7AHX - chains A and T of the 4 polymer chains in the assembly; structure by X-ray diffraction, 2.73 A resolution.

== Chain A ==
Protein: Gag-Pol polyprotein
Organism: Human immunodeficiency virus type 1 BH10
Notes: EC 3.4.23.16, 2.7.7.49, 2.7.7.7, 3.1.26.13, 3.1.13.2, 2.7.7.-, 3.1.-.-
Reference sequence: P03366 (POL_HV1B1); residues 1-554 here correspond to UniProt positions 600-1153 (UniProt number = residue number + 599)
Amino-acid sequence (556 residues; row label = number of the first residue in the row; numbers below 1 keep their minus sign (Met-1 is residue -1)):
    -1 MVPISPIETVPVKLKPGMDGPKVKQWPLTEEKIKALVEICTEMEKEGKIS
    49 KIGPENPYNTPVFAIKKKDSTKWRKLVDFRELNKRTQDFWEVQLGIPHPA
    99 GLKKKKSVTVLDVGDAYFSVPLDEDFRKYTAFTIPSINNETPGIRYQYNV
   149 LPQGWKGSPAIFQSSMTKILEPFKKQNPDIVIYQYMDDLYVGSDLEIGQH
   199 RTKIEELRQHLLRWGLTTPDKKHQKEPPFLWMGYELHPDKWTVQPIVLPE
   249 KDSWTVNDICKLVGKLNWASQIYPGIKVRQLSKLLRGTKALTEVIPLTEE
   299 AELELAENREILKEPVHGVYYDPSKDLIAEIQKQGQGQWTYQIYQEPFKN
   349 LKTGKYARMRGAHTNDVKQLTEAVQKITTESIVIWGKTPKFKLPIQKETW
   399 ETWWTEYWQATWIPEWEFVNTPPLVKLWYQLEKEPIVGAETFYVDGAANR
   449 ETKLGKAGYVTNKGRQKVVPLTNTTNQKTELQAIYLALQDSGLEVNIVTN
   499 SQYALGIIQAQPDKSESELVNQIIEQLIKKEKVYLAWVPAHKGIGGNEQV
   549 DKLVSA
Unresolved in the structure: -1
Sequence notes: initiating methionine (-1); expression tag (0); engineered mutation Cys258 (Gln857 in P03366), Ser280 (Cys879 in P03366), Asn498 (Asp1097 in P03366)
Bound ions: Mn2+ site 1: Asp110, Val111, Asp185 (together with D-Aspartate Tenofovir); Mn2+ site 2: Asp443, Gly444, Glu478
Residues lining bound ligands: D-Aspartate Tenofovir: Lys65, Lys66, Arg72, Leu74, Asp110, Val111, Gly112, Asp113, Ala114, Tyr115, Gln151, Met184, Asp185
Curated features (UniProtKB/Swiss-Prot):
  - region: Phe227 to His235 (RT 'primer grip')
  - motif: Trp398 to Trp414 (Tryptophan repeat motif)
  - binding site (Mg(2+)): Asp110, Asp185, Asp186, Asp443, Glu478, Asp549
  - site: Trp401 (Essential for RT p66/p51 heterodimerization), Trp414 (Essential for RT p66/p51 heterodimerization), Phe440, Tyr441 (Cleavage)

== Chain T ==
Molecule: 27-nt DNA strand
Sequence (27 nucleotides; each row starts with the number of its first residue):
   701 ATGGTCGGCGCCCGAACAGGGACTGTG
Unresolved in the structure: 701-702, 726-727

== Interface between chain A and chain T ==
Residue-residue contacts - 38 pairs, chain A then chain T:
  Phe61(A) with DG704(T), phosphate contact; DT705(T), base contact
  Leu74(A) with DT705(T), base contact
  Val75(A) with DT705(T), sugar contact
  Asp76(A) with DT705(T), sugar contact
  Arg78(A) with DG704(T), phosphate contact; DT705(T), salt bridge to the phosphate; DC706(T), phosphate contact
  Asn81(A) with DC706(T), sugar contact
  Glu89(A) with DG707(T), phosphate contact; DG708(T), phosphate contact
  Gln91(A) with DG708(T), sugar contact
  Leu92(A) with DC709(T), sugar contact
  Gly93(A) with DC709(T), sugar contact
  Ile94(A) with DG708(T), base contact; DC709(T), base contact
  Gln151(A) with DT705(T), base contact
  Gly152(A) with DT705(T), base contact; DC706(T), sugar contact
  Lys154(A) with DC706(T), phosphate contact
  Pro157(A) with DG707(T), sugar contact
  Tyr183(A) with DG707(T), hydrogen bond to the base; DG708(T), hydrogen bond to the base
  Asn265(A) with DC711(T), sugar contact; DC712(T), phosphate contact
  Ser280(A) with DC712(T), phosphate contact; DC713(T), phosphate contact
  Arg284(A) with DC713(T), salt bridge to the phosphate; DG714(T), phosphate contact
  Gly285(A) with DC713(T), phosphate contact; DG714(T), hydrogen bond to the phosphate
  Lys353(A) with DC712(T), salt bridge to the phosphate
  Ala355(A) with DC712(T), phosphate contact
  Lys374(A) with DC711(T), salt bridge to the phosphate
  Arg448(A) with DA722(T), base contact
  Asn474(A) with DC723(T), sugar contact
  Gln500(A) with DA722(T), phosphate contact
  His539(A) with DC723(T), phosphate contact
Other interface residues (no listed pair), chain A (32 interface residues in all): Lys30, Ile63, Trp153, Lys281, Leu283
Other interface residues (no listed pair), chain T (14 interface residues in all): DG703, DG721

== Summary ==
Chain A and chain T form an interface of 32 and 14 residues respectively; the contacts include 3 hydrogen
bonds and 4 salt bridges. Polar contacts include Tyr183(A)-DG707(T), Tyr183(A)-DG708(T) and
Gly285(A)-DG714(T). Chain A binds D-Aspartate Tenofovir. From UniProt: 6 Mg2+-binding residues on chain A.
Chain A is Gag-Pol polyprotein (Human immunodeficiency virus type 1 BH10) and chain T is a 27-nt DNA strand;
the structure, HIV-1 reverse transcriptase complex with DNA and D-aspartate tenofovir with bound manganese,
was determined by X-ray diffraction (same publication as 7AID, 7AIF, 7AIG, 7AII and 7AIJ).
